6CS4 - chains A and B of the 3 polymer chains in the assembly; structure by electron microscopy, 2.73 A resolution.

[Chain A]
Protein: viral protein 1
Source organism: Enterovirus D68
Reference sequence: A0A097BW12 (A0A097BW12_9ENTO); residues 1-297 here correspond to UniProt positions 565-861 (UniProt number = residue number + 564)
Sequence (297 residues; row label = number of the first residue in the row):
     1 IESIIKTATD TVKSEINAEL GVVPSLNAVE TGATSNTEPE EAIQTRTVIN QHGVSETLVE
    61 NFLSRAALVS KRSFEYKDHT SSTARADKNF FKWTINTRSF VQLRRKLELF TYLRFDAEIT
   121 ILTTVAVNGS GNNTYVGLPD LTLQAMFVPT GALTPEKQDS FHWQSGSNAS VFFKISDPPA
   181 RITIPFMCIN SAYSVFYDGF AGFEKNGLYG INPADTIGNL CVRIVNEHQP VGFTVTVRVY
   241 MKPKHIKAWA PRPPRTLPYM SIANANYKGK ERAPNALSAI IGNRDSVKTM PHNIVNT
Unresolved in the structure: 1-41, 79-86, 129-136, 270-297

[Chain B]
Protein: viral protein 3
Source organism: enterovirus D68
Reference sequence: A0A097BW12 (A0A097BW12_9ENTO); residues 1-247 here correspond to UniProt positions 318-564 (UniProt number = residue number + 317)
Sequence (247 residues; row label = number of the first residue in the row):
     1 GVPTYLLPGS GQFLTTDDHS SAPALPCFNP TPEMHIPGQV RNMLEVVQVE SMMEINNTES
    61 AVGMERLKVD ISALTDVDQL LFNIPLDIQL DGPLRNTLVG NISRYYTHWS GSLEMTFMFC
   121 GSFMAAGKLI LCYTPPGGSC PTTRETAMLG THIVWDFGLQ SSVTLIIPWI SGSHYRMFNN
   181 DAKSTNANVG YVTCFMQTNL IVPSESSDTC SLIGFIAAKD DFSLRLMRDS PDIGQLDHLH
   241 AAEAAYQ
Unresolved in the structure: 178-183, 236-238

[Interface between chain A and chain B]
Residue-residue contacts (137; chain A residue first):
  Ile43(A) - Ser184(B)  hydrogen bond (backbone-side chain)
  Ile43(A) - Thr185(B)
  Gln44(A) - Ser184(B)
  Gln44(A) - Thr185(B)
  Gln44(A) - Ala187(B)
  Thr45(A) - Tyr175(B)
  Thr45(A) - Ser184(B)
  Thr45(A) - Thr185(B)  hydrogen bond (backbone-backbone)
  Thr45(A) - Asn186(B)
  Arg46(A) - Ile170(B)
  Arg46(A) - Tyr175(B)
  Arg46(A) - Asn186(B)
  Arg46(A) - Ala187(B)
  Arg46(A) - Asn188(B)
  Arg46(A) - Val189(B)
  Thr47(A) - Tyr175(B)  hydrogen bond
  Ile49(A) - Trp109(B)
  Ile49(A) - Ser110(B)
  Ile49(A) - Ser171(B)
  Ile49(A) - Gly172(B)
  Ile49(A) - Ser173(B)
  Asn50(A) - Arg225(B)  hydrogen bond (backbone-side chain)
  Gln51(A) - His108(B)  hydrogen bond (side chain-backbone)
  Gln51(A) - Trp109(B)
  Gln51(A) - Ser110(B)
  Gln51(A) - Ser223(B)  hydrogen bond
  Gln51(A) - Leu224(B)
  Gln51(A) - Arg225(B)
  Gly53(A) - Ser223(B)  hydrogen bond (backbone-side chain)
  Val54(A) - Asn42(B)
  Val54(A) - Leu44(B)  hydrophobic
  Glu56(A) - Tyr106(B)  hydrogen bond (backbone-side chain)
  Glu56(A) - Arg225(B)
  Glu56(A) - Leu226(B)  hydrogen bond (side chain-backbone)
  Glu56(A) - Met227(B)  hydrogen bond (side chain-backbone)
  Thr57(A) - Asn42(B)  hydrogen bond
  Thr57(A) - Met43(B)  hydrogen bond (backbone-backbone)
  Thr57(A) - Leu44(B)
  Thr57(A) - Tyr106(B)
  Thr57(A) - Leu224(B)
  Leu58(A) - Arg41(B)
  Leu58(A) - Asn42(B)
  Val59(A) - Val40(B)
  Val59(A) - Arg41(B)  hydrogen bond (backbone-backbone)
  Val59(A) - Asn42(B)
  Phe62(A) - Met43(B)  hydrophobic
  Phe62(A) - Tyr105(B)  hydrophobic
  Phe62(A) - Tyr106(B)
  Phe62(A) - Met227(B)
  Arg65(A) - Thr16(B)
  Ala66(A) - Phe13(B)  hydrophobic
  Ala66(A) - Thr15(B)  hydrogen bond (backbone-backbone)
  Ser70(A) - Tyr246(B)  hydrogen bond
  Arg72(A) - Glu243(B)  salt bridge
  Arg72(A) - Tyr246(B)
  Asp87(A) - Tyr246(B)
  Asp87(A) - Gln247(B)  hydrogen bond (backbone-side chain)
  Lys92(A) - Ala245(B)
  Lys92(A) - Tyr246(B)
  Lys92(A) - Gln247(B)
  Trp93(A) - Ala245(B)
  Trp93(A) - Tyr246(B)
  Thr94(A) - Ala245(B)  hydrogen bond (backbone-backbone)
  Phe100(A) - Gln235(B)
  Val101(A) - Gln235(B)
  Gln102(A) - Tyr105(B)
  Gln102(A) - Ser230(B)
  Gln102(A) - Ile233(B)
  Arg105(A) - Asn101(B)
  Arg105(A) - Tyr105(B)  hydrogen bond
  Arg105(A) - Ser230(B)
  Arg105(A) - Asp232(B)  salt bridge
  Arg105(A) - Ile233(B)
  Lys106(A) - Tyr105(B)
  Lys106(A) - Met227(B)
  Leu109(A) - Ile102(B)  hydrophobic
  Phe110(A) - Val40(B)  hydrophobic
  Phe110(A) - Met43(B)  hydrophobic
  Tyr112(A) - Ile36(B)  hydrophobic
  Arg114(A) - Thr31(B)  hydrogen bond (side chain-backbone)
  Arg114(A) - Pro32(B)
  Arg114(A) - Glu33(B)  salt bridge
  Glu118(A) - His19(B)
  Glu118(A) - Ser21(B)
  Thr120(A) - Phe13(B)
  Leu122(A) - Phe13(B)  hydrophobic
  Phe147(A) - Leu25(B)  hydrophobic
  Ala169(A) - Ala24(B)
  Pro179(A) - Phe13(B)  hydrophobic
  Arg181(A) - Phe13(B)
  Arg181(A) - Asp17(B)  salt bridge
  Arg181(A) - Ser21(B)
  Ile182(A) - Ser21(B)
  Ile182(A) - Ala22(B)
  Ile182(A) - Ala24(B)  hydrophobic
  Thr183(A) - Ser21(B)  hydrogen bond
  Thr183(A) - Ala22(B)  hydrogen bond (backbone-backbone)
  Thr183(A) - Pro23(B)
  Thr183(A) - Ala24(B)  hydrogen bond (backbone-backbone)
  Pro185(A) - Phe28(B)  hydrophobic
  Phe186(A) - Phe28(B)
  Phe186(A) - Pro30(B)
  Met187(A) - Phe28(B)  hydrophobic
  Cys188(A) - Thr31(B)  hydrogen bond (backbone-side chain)
  Ile189(A) - Thr31(B)  hydrogen bond (backbone-side chain)
  Asn190(A) - Thr31(B)
  Ser191(A) - Pro32(B)  hydrogen bond (side chain-backbone)
  Ser191(A) - Glu33(B)
  Ser191(A) - Met34(B)  hydrogen bond (side chain-backbone)
  Ala192(A) - Ile36(B)  hydrophobic
  Tyr240(A) - Phe13(B)  hydrophobic
  Lys242(A) - Asp17(B)  hydrogen bond (side chain-backbone)
  Lys247(A) - Glu33(B)  salt bridge
  Lys247(A) - Gln39(B)
  Ala248(A) - Gln39(B)
  Ala248(A) - Val40(B)  hydrogen bond (backbone-backbone)
  Trp249(A) - Ile36(B)  hydrogen bond (side chain-backbone)
  Trp249(A) - Pro37(B)
  Trp249(A) - Gly38(B)
  Trp249(A) - Gln39(B)
  Ala250(A) - Gly38(B)  hydrogen bond (backbone-backbone)
  Pro251(A) - Val40(B)
  Pro251(A) - Val46(B)  hydrophobic
  Pro254(A) - Asn101(B)
  Arg255(A) - Ile233(B)
  Thr256(A) - Ile233(B)
  Leu257(A) - Ile233(B)
  Tyr259(A) - Leu239(B)
  Met260(A) - Leu239(B)
  Met260(A) - His240(B)  hydrogen bond (backbone-backbone)
  Ser261(A) - Leu239(B)
  Ser261(A) - His240(B)  hydrogen bond (side chain-backbone)
  Ser261(A) - Ala241(B)
  Ile262(A) - Leu239(B)  hydrophobic
  Ile262(A) - His240(B)  hydrogen bond (backbone-backbone)
  Ile262(A) - Ala241(B)
  Ile262(A) - Ala242(B)  hydrophobic
Interface residues without a listed pair, chain A (73 interface residues in all): Asn61, Lys71, Phe91, Ser99, Pro149, Ser167, Pro178, Lys244, Pro258
Interface residues without a listed pair, chain B (68 interface residues in all): Gly11, Leu14, Ser20, Leu98, Pro136, Asp229, Gly234

[Summary]
The interface between chain A and chain B involves 73 residues on one side and 68 on the other; the contacts
include 33 hydrogen bonds and 5 salt bridges. Among the polar pairs are Arg72(A)-Glu243(B),
Arg105(A)-Asp232(B) and Arg114(A)-Glu33(B).
Chain A is viral protein 1 (Enterovirus D68) and chain B is viral protein 3 (enterovirus D68); the structure,
CryoEM structure of human enterovirus D68 A-particle (pH 5.5 and 33 degrees Celsius), was determined by
electron microscopy, deposited together with 6CRP, 6CRR, 6CRS, 6CRU, 6CS3, 6CS5 and 5 further entries.
